6FT3 - chain A; structure by X-ray diffraction, 1.28 A resolution.

[Chain A]
Protein: Bromodomain-containing protein 4
From: Homo sapiens
UniProt: O60885 (BRD4_HUMAN); residue numbers follow UniProt; this construct covers 42-168
Sequence (127 residues; numbered 42 to 168; the number before each row is that of its first residue):
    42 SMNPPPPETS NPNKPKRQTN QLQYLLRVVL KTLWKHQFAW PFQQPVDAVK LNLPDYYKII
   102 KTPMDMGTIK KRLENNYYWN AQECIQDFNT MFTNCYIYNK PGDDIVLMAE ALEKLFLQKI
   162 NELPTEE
Sequence notes: conflict Met43 (Thr in O60885)
Swiss-Prot annotation at these positions:
  - site: Asn140 (Acetylated histone binding)
  - cross-link: Lys99 (Glycyl lysine isopeptide (Lys-Gly) (interchain with G-Cter in SUMO2))
  - natural variant: Asp145 (D145G: Found in a patient with a neurodevelopmental syndrome; uncertain significance)
  - mutagenesis: Asn140 (N140A: Abolishes binding to acetylated histones)
Ligand contacts: E5T (3-[(R)-cyclopropyl(oxidanyl)methyl]-5-(3,5-dimethyl-1,2-oxazol-4-yl)phenol): Trp81, Pro82, Phe83, Gln85, Val87, Leu92, Leu94, Tyr97, Cys136, Tyr139, Asn140, Asp145, Ile146, Met149
Reported in the primary citation:
  - binding site for E5T: Trp81, Tyr97, Asn140

[In short]
Chain A binds compound E5T. UniProt lists one mutagenesis site. The paper reports a binding site for E5T at
Trp81, Tyr97 and Asn140.
Chain A is Bromodomain-containing protein 4 (Homo sapiens); the structure, Crystal Structure of the first
bromodomain of human BRD4 in complex with a 3,5-dimethylisoxazol ligand, was determined by X-ray diffraction
together with 6FSY and 6FT4 from the same study.
